Entry 8K6C (X-ray diffraction, 2.21 A resolution); this record covers chains A and B.

Chain A (and B):
Name: 3C-like proteinase nsp5
From: Severe acute respiratory syndrome coronavirus 2
Notes: EC 3.4.22.69; chain B of this document is another copy of the same molecule, construct and numbering; everything in this record applies to it too
Reference sequence: P0DTD1 (R1AB_SARS2); residues 1-306 here correspond to UniProt positions 3264-3569 (UniProt number = residue number + 3263)
Amino-acid sequence (306 residues; row label = number of the first residue in the row):
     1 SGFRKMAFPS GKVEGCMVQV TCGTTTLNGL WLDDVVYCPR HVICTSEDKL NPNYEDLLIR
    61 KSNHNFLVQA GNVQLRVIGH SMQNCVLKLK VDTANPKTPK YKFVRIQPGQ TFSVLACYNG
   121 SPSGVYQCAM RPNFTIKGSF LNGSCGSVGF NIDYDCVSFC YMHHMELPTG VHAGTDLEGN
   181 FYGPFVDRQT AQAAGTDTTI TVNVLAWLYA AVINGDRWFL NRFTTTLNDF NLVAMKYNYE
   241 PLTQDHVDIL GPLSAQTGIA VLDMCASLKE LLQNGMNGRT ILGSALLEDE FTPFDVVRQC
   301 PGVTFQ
Differences from the reference sequence: engineered mutation K49 (Met3312 in P0DTD1), P301 (Ser3564 in P0DTD1)
UniProt features mapped onto this chain:
  - active site: H41 (For 3CL-PRO activity), C145 (Nucleophile)
  - site: Q306 (Cleavage)
  - cross-link (Glycyl lysine isopeptide (Lys-Gly)): K5 (interchain with G-Cter in ubiquitin), K90 (interchain with G-Cter in ubiquitin)
Reported in the primary citation:
  - conformationally variable residues (loop rearrangement): P301 to Q306
  - mutagenesis - L50F/E166V, M165V (more than 20-fold), Q189K: decreased binding to WU-04
  - catalytic residues: C145 (citing earlier work)
  - mutagenesis - T25I, T25V, M165V: decreased binding to ensitrelvir
  - mutagenesis - Y54C, S144A, E166Q, L167F, P168DEL, Q192T: decreased binding to all three inhibitors
  - mutagenesis - L50F (1.82 uM-1 min-1): increased catalytic activity
  - mutagenesis - L50F/E166V, H163W, M165Y, E166V, H172Y, Q189DEL, Q192DEL: decreased catalytic activity
  - mutagenesis - Y54C (Tm change 5 degC), H163W (Tm change 5 degC), P168DEL (Tm change 5 degC): decreased stability
  - mutagenesis - L50F, S144A, Q189K: unchanged stability
  - mutagenesis - L50F/E166V: decreased binding to nirmatrelvir
  - mutagenesis - Q189K: unchanged binding to ensitrelvir
  - mutagenesis - Q189K: unchanged binding to nirmatrelvir
  - mutagenesis - L50F: unchanged binding to the three inhibitors

Chain A / chain B interface:
Residue-residue contacts (81):
  S1(A) - G138(B)
  S1(A) - S139(B)
  S1(A) - F140(B)  hydrogen bond (backbone-backbone)
  S1(A) - E166(B)  hydrogen bond
  S1(A) - G170(B)  hydrogen bond (side chain-backbone)
  S1(A) - H172(B)  hydrogen bond (backbone-side chain)
  G2(A) - G138(B)
  G2(A) - S139(B)  hydrogen bond (backbone-side chain)
  R4(A) - K5(B)
  R4(A) - Y126(B)
  R4(A) - Q127(B)  hydrogen bond (side chain-backbone)
  R4(A) - C128(B)  hydrogen bond
  R4(A) - K137(B)  hydrogen bond (side chain-backbone)
  R4(A) - G138(B)
  R4(A) - S139(B)
  K5(A) - R4(B)
  K5(A) - Y126(B)
  M6(A) - G124(B)
  M6(A) - V125(B)
  M6(A) - Y126(B)  hydrophobic
  M6(A) - S139(B)
  A7(A) - G124(B)
  A7(A) - V125(B)  hydrogen bond (backbone-backbone)
  F8(A) - V125(B)
  P9(A) - S10(B)
  P9(A) - E14(B)
  P9(A) - P122(B)  hydrophobic
  P9(A) - S123(B)
  P9(A) - G124(B)
  S10(A) - P9(B)
  S10(A) - S10(B)  hydrogen bond (backbone-side chain)
  S10(A) - E14(B)  hydrogen bond (backbone-side chain)
  G11(A) - G11(B)
  G11(A) - E14(B)  hydrogen bond (backbone-side chain)
  E14(A) - P9(B)
  E14(A) - S10(B)  hydrogen bond (side chain-backbone)
  E14(A) - G11(B)  hydrogen bond (side chain-backbone)
  P122(A) - P9(B)  hydrophobic
  S123(A) - P9(B)
  S123(A) - R298(B)  hydrogen bond (backbone-side chain)
  G124(A) - M6(B)
  G124(A) - A7(B)
  G124(A) - P9(B)
  V125(A) - M6(B)
  V125(A) - A7(B)  hydrogen bond (backbone-backbone)
  V125(A) - F8(B)
  V125(A) - V125(B)  hydrophobic
  Y126(A) - R4(B)
  Y126(A) - K5(B)
  Y126(A) - M6(B)  hydrophobic
  Q127(A) - R4(B)  hydrogen bond (backbone-side chain)
  C128(A) - R4(B)  hydrogen bond
  K137(A) - R4(B)  hydrogen bond (backbone-side chain)
  G138(A) - S1(B)
  G138(A) - G2(B)
  G138(A) - R4(B)
  S139(A) - S1(B)
  S139(A) - G2(B)  hydrogen bond (side chain-backbone)
  S139(A) - R4(B)
  S139(A) - Q299(B)  hydrogen bond
  F140(A) - S1(B)  hydrogen bond (backbone-backbone)
  L141(A) - R298(B)
  L141(A) - Q299(B)
  L141(A) - P301(B)
  E166(A) - S1(B)  hydrogen bond
  G170(A) - S1(B)  hydrogen bond (backbone-side chain)
  H172(A) - S1(B)  hydrogen bond (side chain-backbone)
  T280(A) - L286(B)
  G283(A) - L286(B)
  S284(A) - L286(B)
  A285(A) - A285(B)  hydrophobic
  A285(A) - L286(B)
  L286(A) - T280(B)
  L286(A) - G283(B)
  L286(A) - S284(B)
  L286(A) - A285(B)  hydrophobic
  R298(A) - S123(B)
  R298(A) - L141(B)
  Q299(A) - S139(B)  hydrogen bond
  Q299(A) - L141(B)
  P301(A) - L141(B)
Interface residues without a listed pair, chain A (38 interface residues in all): F3, K12, L115, E290
Interface residues without a listed pair, chain B (36 interface residues in all): F3, L115

Summary:
The interface between chain A and chain B involves 38 residues on one side and 36 on the other; the contacts
include 26 hydrogen bonds. Polar contacts include S1(A)-E166(B), S1(A)-G170(B) and S1(A)-H172(B). From the
paper: the catalytic residue C145(A); L50F/E166V, H163W and M165Y of chain A, among others, reduce catalytic
activity; 18 substitutions were tested in all.
Chain A and chain B are both 3C-like proteinase nsp5 (Severe acute respiratory syndrome coronavirus 2); the
structure, Crystal structure of SARS-CoV-2 3CLpro M49K/S301P mutant, was determined by X-ray diffraction
together with 8K67, 8K68, 8K6A, 8K6B and 8K6D from the same study.
